9BXZ - chains A and B of the 5 polymer chains in the assembly; structure by electron microscopy, 8.11 A resolution (very low resolution: no residue pairs are listed; an interface is given only as per-side residue counts).

# Chain A (and B)
Molecule: Ribonucleoside-diphosphate reductase subunit alpha
Organism: Bacillus subtilis
Notes: EC 1.17.4.1; chain B of this document is another copy of the same molecule, construct and numbering; everything in this record applies to it too
UniProtKB: P50620 (RIR1_BACSU); numbering as in UniProt (aligned over 1-700)
Amino-acid sequence (700 residues; numbered 1 to 700; the number before each row is that of its first residue):
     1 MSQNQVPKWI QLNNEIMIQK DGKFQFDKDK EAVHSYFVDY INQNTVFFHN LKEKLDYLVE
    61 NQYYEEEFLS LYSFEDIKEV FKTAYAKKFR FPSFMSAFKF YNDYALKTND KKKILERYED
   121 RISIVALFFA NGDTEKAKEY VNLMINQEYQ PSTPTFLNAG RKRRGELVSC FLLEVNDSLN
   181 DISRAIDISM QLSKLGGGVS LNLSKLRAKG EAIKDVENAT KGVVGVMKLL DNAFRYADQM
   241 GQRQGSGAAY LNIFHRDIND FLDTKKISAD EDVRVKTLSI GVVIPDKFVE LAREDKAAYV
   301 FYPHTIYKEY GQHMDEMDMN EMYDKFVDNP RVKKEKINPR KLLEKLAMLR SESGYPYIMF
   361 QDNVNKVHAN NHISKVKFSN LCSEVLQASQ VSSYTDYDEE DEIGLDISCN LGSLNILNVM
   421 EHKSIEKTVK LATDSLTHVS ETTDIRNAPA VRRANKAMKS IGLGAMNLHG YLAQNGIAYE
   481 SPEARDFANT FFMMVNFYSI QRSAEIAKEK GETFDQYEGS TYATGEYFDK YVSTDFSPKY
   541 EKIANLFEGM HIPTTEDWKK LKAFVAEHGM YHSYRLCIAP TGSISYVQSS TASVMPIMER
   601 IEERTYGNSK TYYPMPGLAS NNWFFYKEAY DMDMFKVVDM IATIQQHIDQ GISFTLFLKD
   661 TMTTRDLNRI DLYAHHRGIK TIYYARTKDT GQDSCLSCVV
Not modelled in the structure: 1-5, 689-700
Disulfide bonds: Cys-170/Cys-409
Small-molecule neighbours:
  - ATP (adenosine-5'-triphosphate): Val-33, His-34, Phe-37, Val-38, Asn-42, Lys-88, Phe-89, Arg-90, Phe-91, Arg-117
  - GDP (guanosine-5'-diphosphate): Val-46, Phe-47, Phe-48, His-49, Asn-50, Leu-51, Lys-54, Lys-78, Phe-81, Lys-82, Tyr-85, Asp-120
  - dTTP (TTP), molecule 1: Asp-177, Ser-178, Leu-179, Asn-180, Ile-182, Leu-206, Arg-207, Ala-212, Ile-213, Lys-214, Thr-220, Lys-221, His-304
  - dTTP (TTP), molecule 2: Lys-194, Tyr-236, Ala-237, Asp-238
Swiss-Prot annotation at these positions:
  - active site: Asn-380 (Proton acceptor), Cys-382 (Cysteine radical intermediate), Glu-384 (Proton acceptor)
  - binding site (substrate): Thr-153, Ser-169, Cys-170, Gly-198, Asn-380 to Glu-384, Pro-580 to Ile-584
  - site: Cys-170 (Important for hydrogen atom transfer), Asp-177 (Allosteric effector binding), Arg-207 (Allosteric effector binding), Cys-409 (Important for hydrogen atom transfer), Tyr-683 (Important for electron transfer), Tyr-684 (Important for electron transfer), Cys-695 (Interacts with thioredoxin/glutaredoxin), Cys-698 (Interacts with thioredoxin/glutaredoxin)
  - mutagenesis: His-255 (H255Y: In ts-A 73; temperature-sensitive lethal mutation)
What the authors report for this chain:
  - catalytic residues: Cys-382 (citing earlier work)

# Chain A / chain B interface
At this resolution (8 A) residue pairs are not listed: 36 residues of chain A and 35 of chain B lie at the interface.

# Overview
36 residues of chain A and 35 residues of chain B are in contact. Chain A binds dTTP, ATP and GDP. UniProt
lists 3 active-site residues, 14 substrate-binding residues and one mutagenesis site on chain A. From the
paper: the catalytic residue Cys-382(A).
Both chains are Ribonucleoside-diphosphate reductase subunit alpha (Bacillus subtilis). Entry 9BXZ (Class 15
model for pre-reduction condition of Bacillus subtilis ribonucleotide reductase complex) was determined by
electron microscopy, deposited together with 9BW3, 9BWX, 9BX2, 9BX3, 9BX6, 9BX8 and 39 further entries.
